Entry 8UCL (electron microscopy, 3.18 A resolution); this record covers chains a and b of the 10 polymer chains in the assembly.

[Chain a]
Protein: Cytochrome c oxidase subunit 1
Organism: Komagataella pastoris
UniProtKB: F2R0K8 (F2R0K8_KOMPC); numbering as in UniProt (aligned over 1-535)
Amino-acid sequence (535 residues; each row starts with the number of its first residue):
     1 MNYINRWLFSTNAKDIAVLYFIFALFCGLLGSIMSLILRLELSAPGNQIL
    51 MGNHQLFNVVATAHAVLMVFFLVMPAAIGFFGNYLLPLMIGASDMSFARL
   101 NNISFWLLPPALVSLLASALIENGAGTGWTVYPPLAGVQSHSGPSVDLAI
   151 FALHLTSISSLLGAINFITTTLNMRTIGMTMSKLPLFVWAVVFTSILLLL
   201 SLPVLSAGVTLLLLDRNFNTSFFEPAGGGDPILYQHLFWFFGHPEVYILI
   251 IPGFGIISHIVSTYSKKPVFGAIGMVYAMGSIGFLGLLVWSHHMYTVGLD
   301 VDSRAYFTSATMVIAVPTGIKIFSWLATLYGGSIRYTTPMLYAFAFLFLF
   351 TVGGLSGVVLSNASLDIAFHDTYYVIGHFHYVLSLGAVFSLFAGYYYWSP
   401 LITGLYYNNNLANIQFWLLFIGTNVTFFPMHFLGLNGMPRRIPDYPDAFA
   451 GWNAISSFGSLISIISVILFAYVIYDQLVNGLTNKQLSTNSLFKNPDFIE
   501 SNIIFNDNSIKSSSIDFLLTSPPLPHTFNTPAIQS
Sequence notes: conflict Ile4 (Met in F2R0K8), Ile16 (Met in F2R0K8), Ile22 (Met in F2R0K8), 34 further conflict positions vs the reference (F2R0K8) not listed
Ion coordination: Cu ion: His243, His292
Small-molecule neighbours:
  - heme a (HEA), molecule 1: Phe21, Ala24, Leu25, Gly28, Leu29, Ser35, Leu38, Arg39, Leu42, Phe57, Ala61, His64, Ala65, Met68, Val69, Leu72, Gly128, Trp129, Tyr373, Ile376, Phe379, His380, Leu383, Ser384, Val388, Leu391, Phe392, Tyr395, Thr426, Phe427, Met430, Arg440, Arg441, Val467
  - heme a (HEA), molecule 2: Trp129, Trp239, His243, Val246, Tyr247, Ile250, His292, His293, Ile314, Ala315, Thr318, Gly319, Thr351, Gly354, Leu355, Gly357, Val358, Leu360, Ser361, Asp366, His370, Val375, His378, Phe379, Val382, Leu383, Arg440
  - phosphatidylethanolamine (PTY), molecule 1: Ser96, Phe97, Ala98, Arg99, Leu100, Ile103, Ile158, Leu162
  - phosphatidylethanolamine (PTY), molecule 2: Phe270, Phe323, Ala327, Tyr330
  - phosphatidylethanolamine (PTY), molecule 3: Tyr336, Leu341, Phe344, Trp417, Phe420

[Chain b]
Protein: Cytochrome c oxidase subunit 2
Organism: Komagataella pastoris
Amino-acid sequence (236 residues; numbered 14 to 249; the number before each row is that of its first residue):
    14 DVPTPWGIFFQDSATPNMEGIIELHNNIMFYLVLILTFVSYILYTIIYNY
    64 SNATIVHKYMNHGQLIEIVWTTLPAVILLIIAFPSFILLYLCDEVISPAM
   114 TIKAIGLQWYWKYEYSDFINDDGEIVEFESYVIPEELLEDGQLRLLDVDA
   164 SVVVPVDTHIRFIVSSADVIHDFCVPALGVKVDASPGRLNQTSALIQREG
   214 VYYGQCSELCGVMHSAMPIKIEAVSLYEFINWLDEQ
Ion coordination: dinuclear copper ion: Cys219, Cys223, Met230
Small-molecule neighbours:
  - heme a (HEA): Ile48, Pro87, Leu91
  - phosphatidylethanolamine (PTY): Phe51, Ile55, Tyr72, Met73, His75, Gly76, Leu78, Ile79, Val82, Trp83, Leu86

[Interface between chain a and chain b]
Pairs across the interface - 96 pairs, chain a then chain b:
  Pro45(a) - Arg157(b)
  His54(a) - Val225(b)
  Gln55(a) - Val225(b)
  Asn58(a) - Gly224(b)
  Tyr132(a) - Glu221(b)
  Pro134(a) - Val182(b)
  Pro134(a) - Ile183(b)  hydrophobic
  Leu135(a) - Cys223(b)
  Pro225(a) - Pro199(b)  hydrophobic
  Pro231(a) - Pro199(b)
  Ile232(a) - Arg201(b)
  Lys266(a) - Val69(b)
  Lys267(a) - His70(b)  hydrogen bond (side chain-backbone)
  Lys267(a) - Met73(b)  hydrogen bond (side chain-backbone)
  Lys267(a) - Asn74(b)  hydrogen bond
  Pro268(a) - Asn74(b)
  Phe270(a) - Met73(b)
  Phe270(a) - Asn74(b)
  Phe270(a) - His75(b)
  Phe270(a) - Trp83(b)  hydrophobic
  Gly271(a) - Asn74(b)
  Thr296(a) - Lys194(b)
  Thr296(a) - Asp196(b)  hydrogen bond (backbone-backbone)
  Val297(a) - Arg201(b)  hydrogen bond (backbone-side chain)
  Val297(a) - Asn203(b)
  Gly298(a) - Arg201(b)
  Val301(a) - Tyr103(b)
  Asp302(a) - Tyr103(b)  hydrogen bond
  Ala305(a) - Phe99(b)
  Ala305(a) - Tyr103(b)
  Thr308(a) - Phe99(b)
  Ser309(a) - Phe99(b)
  Met312(a) - Leu91(b)
  Val316(a) - Leu91(b)  hydrophobic
  Ile320(a) - Trp83(b)
  Phe323(a) - Trp83(b)  hydrophobic
  Leu326(a) - Ile59(b)
  Tyr330(a) - Tyr63(b)
  Gly331(a) - Tyr63(b)
  Gly331(a) - His70(b)
  Gly332(a) - Tyr63(b)
  Ser333(a) - Asn65(b)
  Ser333(a) - Ala66(b)
  Ile334(a) - Ile59(b)  hydrophobic
  Ile334(a) - Tyr63(b)
  Ile334(a) - Asn65(b)  hydrogen bond (backbone-backbone)
  Arg335(a) - Asn65(b)
  Tyr336(a) - Ile60(b)
  Tyr336(a) - Ser64(b)
  Phe348(a) - Ser53(b)
  Leu355(a) - Leu45(b)
  Leu355(a) - Leu49(b)  hydrophobic
  Val359(a) - His38(b)
  Val359(a) - Leu45(b)  hydrophobic
  Asn362(a) - Ile41(b)
  Asn362(a) - Ser98(b)  hydrogen bond
  Ala363(a) - Leu102(b)  hydrophobic
  Ser364(a) - Ile34(b)
  Ser364(a) - Ser98(b)
  Ser364(a) - Leu101(b)
  Ser364(a) - Leu102(b)
  Leu365(a) - Ile34(b)
  Leu365(a) - His38(b)
  Ile367(a) - Asn30(b)
  Ile367(a) - Ile34(b)  hydrophobic
  Ile367(a) - Lys194(b)
  Phe369(a) - Phe23(b)  hydrophobic
  His370(a) - Lys194(b)
  Asp371(a) - Ser220(b)
  Asp371(a) - Glu221(b)
  Phe432(a) - Gly20(b)
  Phe432(a) - Ile21(b)
  Leu435(a) - Ile21(b)
  Leu435(a) - Phe23(b)
  Asn436(a) - Thr17(b)  hydrogen bond (side chain-backbone)
  Asn436(a) - Gly20(b)
  Asn436(a) - Phe22(b)
  Asn436(a) - Gln24(b)  hydrogen bond (backbone-side chain)
  Pro439(a) - Gln218(b)
  Pro439(a) - Cys219(b)
  Arg440(a) - His227(b)
  Arg441(a) - Leu222(b)
  Arg441(a) - His227(b)
  Ile442(a) - His227(b)
  Asp444(a) - Arg157(b)  salt bridge
  Asp444(a) - Ser228(b)
  Tyr445(a) - Arg157(b)  hydrogen bond (backbone-side chain)
  Asp447(a) - Arg157(b)  salt bridge
  Ala448(a) - Pro16(b)
  Ala448(a) - Thr17(b)
  Ala448(a) - Pro18(b)
  Phe449(a) - Pro16(b)  hydrophobic
  Gly451(a) - Trp19(b)
  Trp452(a) - Trp19(b)
  Trp452(a) - Gly20(b)  hydrogen bond (side chain-backbone)
  Phe498(a) - Thr67(b)
Interface residues without a listed pair, chain a (75 interface residues in all): Gly46, Gly126, Arg304, Gly319, Ser324, Leu329, Phe344, Thr351, Val352, Val358, Asp366, Ala368, Pro443, Pro446
Interface residues without a listed pair, chain b (71 interface residues in all): Leu37, Ile55, Leu56, Ile68, Lys71, Gly76, Glu80, Thr84, Ile94, Ala95, Leu158, Leu159, Asp185, Gly192, Val195, Ser198, Gly200, Met226

[Summary]
Chain a and chain b form an interface of 75 and 71 residues respectively; the contacts include 12 hydrogen
bonds and 2 salt bridges. Polar contacts include Asp444(a)-Arg157(b), Asp447(a)-Arg157(b) and
Lys267(a)-His70(b).
Here chain a is Cytochrome c oxidase subunit 1 and chain b is Cytochrome c oxidase subunit 2, both from
Komagataella pastoris. Entry 8UCL (Komagataella pastoris Cytochrome c oxidase in complex with human VMAT2 and
Tetrabenazine) was determined by electron microscopy.
